5ELH - chains B and R of the 3 polymer chains in the assembly; structure by X-ray diffraction, 1.80 A resolution.

Chain B:
Name: RING finger protein unkempt homolog
Organism: Mus musculus
UniProtKB: Q8BL48 (UNK_MOUSE); residue numbers follow UniProt; this construct covers 31-174
Amino-acid sequence (145 residues; row label = number of the first residue in the row):
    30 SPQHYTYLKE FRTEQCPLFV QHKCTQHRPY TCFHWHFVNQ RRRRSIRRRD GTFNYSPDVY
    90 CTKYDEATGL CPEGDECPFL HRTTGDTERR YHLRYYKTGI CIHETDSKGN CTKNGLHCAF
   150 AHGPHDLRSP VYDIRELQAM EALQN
Not modelled in the structure: 30, 171-174
Differences from the reference sequence: expression tag (30)
Bound ions: Zn2+ site 1: Cys-45, Cys-53, Cys-61, His-65; Zn2+ site 2: Cys-90, Cys-100, Cys-106, His-110; Zn2+ site 3: Cys-130, Cys-140, Cys-147, His-151
Swiss-Prot annotation at these positions:
  - zinc finger: Tyr-84 to Thr-113 (C3H1-type 1), Tyr-124 to His-154 (C3H1-type 2)
From the paper describing this entry:
  - mutagenesis - N143A: unchanged binding to RNA
  - mutagenesis - F149A: decreased binding to RNA

Chain R:
Molecule: 5-nt RNA strand
Sequence (5 nucleotides; row label = number of the first residue in the row):
     1 UUAUU

Interface between chain B and chain R:
Residue-residue contacts (21; chain B residue first):
  Arg-118(B) / U2(R)  sugar contact
  Arg-119(B) / U2(R)  sugar contact
  Arg-119(B) / A3(R)  hydrogen bond to the sugar
  Tyr-120(B) / A3(R)  base contact
  Tyr-124(B) / U2(R)  hydrogen bond to the base
  Lys-126(B) / U2(R)  base contact
  Thr-127(B) / U2(R)  hydrogen bond to the base
  Gly-128(B) / U2(R)  hydrogen bond to the base
  Ile-129(B) / U1(R)  hydrogen bond to the base
  Cys-130(B) / U1(R)  base contact
  Ile-131(B) / U1(R)  hydrogen bond to the base
  Ile-131(B) / U4(R)  sugar contact
  His-132(B) / A3(R)  sugar contact
  Asn-143(B) / A3(R)  hydrogen bond to the sugar
  His-146(B) / A3(R)  base contact
  Cys-147(B) / A3(R)  base contact
  Ala-148(B) / U2(R)  hydrogen bond to the base
  Ala-148(B) / A3(R)  hydrogen bond to the base
  Phe-149(B) / U1(R)  sugar contact
  Phe-149(B) / U2(R)  stacking on the base
  Phe-149(B) / A3(R)  base contact
Also at the interface, not in a pair above, chain B (17 interface residues in all): Asp-115

In short:
The interface between chain B and chain R involves 17 residues on one side and 4 on the other, with 9 hydrogen
bonds and 1 aromatic stacking contact. Polar pairs include Tyr-124(B)/U2(R), Thr-127(B)/U2(R) and
Gly-128(B)/U2(R). The paper reports that F149A of chain B reduces binding to RNA; N143A of chain B leaves
binding to RNA unchanged.
Chain B is RING finger protein unkempt homolog (Mus musculus) and chain R is a 5-nt RNA strand; the structure,
Crystal structure of mouse Unkempt zinc fingers 1-3 (ZnF1-3), bound to RNA, was determined by X-ray
diffraction together with 5ELK from the same study.
